3H1I - chains E and P of the 20 polymer chains in the assembly; structure by X-ray diffraction, 3.53 A resolution.

== Chain E ==
Name: Cytochrome b-c1 complex subunit Rieske, mitochondrial
Organism: Gallus gallus
Notes: EC 1.10.2.2; fragment: sequence database residues 77-272
Reference sequence: Q5ZLR5 (UCRI_CHICK); residues 1-196 here correspond to UniProt positions 77-272 (UniProt number = residue number + 76)
Sequence (196 residues; row label = number of the first residue in the row):
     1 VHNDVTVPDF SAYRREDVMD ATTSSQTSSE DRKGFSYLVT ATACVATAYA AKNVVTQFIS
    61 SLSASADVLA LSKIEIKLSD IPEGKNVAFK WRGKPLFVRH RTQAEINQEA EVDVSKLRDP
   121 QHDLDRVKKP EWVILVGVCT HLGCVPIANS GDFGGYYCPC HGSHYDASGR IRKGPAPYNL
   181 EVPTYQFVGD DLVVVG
Cystine bridges: C144-C160
Metal / ion sites: 2Fe-2S cluster Fe: C139, H141, C158, H161
Small-molecule neighbours:
  - 2Fe-2S cluster (FES): C139, H141, L142, G143, C144, C158, C160, H161, G162, S163, P175
  - diundecyl phosphatidyl choline (PLC): Y49, A50, N53, V54, Q57, F58
Curated features (UniProtKB/Swiss-Prot):
  - binding site ([2Fe-2S] cluster): C139, H141, L142, C158, H161, S163

== Chain P ==
Name: Cytochrome b
Organism: Gallus gallus
Notes: EC 1.10.2.2
Reference sequence: P18946 (CYB_CHICK); residues 1-380 here = UniProt positions 1-380
Sequence (380 residues; each row starts with the number of its first residue):
     1 MAPNIRKSHP LLKMINNSLI DLPAPSNISA WWNFGSLLAV CLMTQILTGL LLAMHYTADT
    61 SLAFSSVAHT CRNVQYGWLI RNLHANGASF FFICIFLHIG RGLYYGSYLY KETWNTGVIL
   121 LLTLMATAFV GYVLPWGQMS FWGATVITNL FSAIPYIGHT LVEWAWGGFS VDNPTLTRFF
   181 ALHFLLPFAI AGITIIHLTF LHESGSNNPL GISSDSDKIP FHPYYSFKDI LGLTLMLTPF
   241 LTLALFSPNL LGDPENFTPA NPLVTPPHIK PEWYFLFAYA ILRSIPNKLG GVLALAASVL
   301 ILFLIPFLHK SKQRTMTFRP LSQTLFWLLV ANLLILTWIG SQPVEHPFII IGQMASLSYF
   361 TILLILFPTI GTLENKMLNY
Disordered / not traced: 1
Metal / ion sites: heme Fe site 1: H84, H183; heme Fe site 2: H98, H197
Small-molecule neighbours:
  - antimycin (ANY; 2-methyl-butyric acid 3-(3-formylamino-2-hydroxy-benzoylamino)-8-heptyl-2,6-dimethyl-4,9-dioxo-[1,5]dioxonan-7-yl ester): I15, S18, L19, L22, I28, S29, W32, N33, G35, S36, A39, L42, M43, A191, T194, I195, L198, H202, S206, F221, Y225, D229
  - heme (HEM), molecule 1: W32, N33, F34, G35, S36, L38, A39, I95, H98, I99, R101, S107, Y108, Y110, T113, W114, G117, V118, L120, L121, I190, T194, H197, L198, L201, S206, N207
  - heme (HEM), molecule 2: L42, Q45, I46, G49, L50, L52, A53, Y56, V67, R81, H84, A85, A88, L124, T127, A128, G131, Y132, L134, P135, F180, H183, F184, P187, I190, Y274
  - diundecyl phosphatidyl choline (PLC): T44, Y76, L79, L83, L237, L241
  - stigmatellin a (SMA): L122, M125, A126, F129, V130, M139, G143, V146, I147, T148, F151, A165, F179, L182, I269, K270, P271, E272, F275, A278, Y279, L282, L295
Curated features (UniProtKB/Swiss-Prot):
  - binding site (heme b): H84, H98, H183, H197
  - binding site (a ubiquinone): H202

== Chain E / chain P interface ==
Residue-residue contacts - 39 pairs, chain E then chain P:
  I59(E) - W164(P)  hydrophobic
  L62(E) - G167(P)
  L62(E) - R178(P)  hydrogen bond (backbone-side chain)
  S63(E) - E163(P)
  S63(E) - W164(P)
  S63(E) - G167(P)
  A64(E) - E163(P)
  A64(E) - G167(P)
  K94(E) - F141(P)
  K94(E) - T145(P)
  P95(E) - L263(P)  hydrophobic
  H141(E) - K288(P)
  L142(E) - T145(P)
  L142(E) - V146(P)  hydrophobic
  L142(E) - N149(P)
  L142(E) - L150(P)  hydrophobic
  G143(E) - W142(P)
  G143(E) - T145(P)
  G143(E) - N149(P)  hydrogen bond (backbone-side chain)
  C144(E) - W142(P)  hydrophobic
  C144(E) - V146(P)  hydrophobic
  C144(E) - T265(P)
  V145(E) - W142(P)  hydrophobic
  V145(E) - L263(P)
  V145(E) - T265(P)  hydrogen bond (backbone-side chain)
  I147(E) - P267(P)  hydrophobic
  Y157(E) - V344(P)
  P159(E) - P266(P)
  P159(E) - P267(P)
  P159(E) - I269(P)
  C160(E) - T265(P)
  C160(E) - I269(P)  hydrophobic
  C160(E) - Y279(P)  hydrogen bond (backbone-side chain)
  H161(E) - V146(P)
  H161(E) - Y279(P)
  G174(E) - P286(P)
  P175(E) - P286(P)
  P175(E) - N287(P)
  P175(E) - K288(P)  hydrogen bond (backbone-backbone)
Interface residues without a listed pair, chain E (25 interface residues in all): S65, K90, G93, R118, T140, G162, P177
Interface residues without a listed pair, chain P (26 interface residues in all): S152, S170, P262, L282, R283, I285

== Overview ==
Chain E and chain P form an interface of 25 and 26 residues respectively, with 5 hydrogen bonds. Polar
contacts include L62(E)-R178(P), G143(E)-N149(P) and V145(E)-T265(P). Ligands of chain E: 2Fe-2S cluster and
diundecyl phosphatidyl choline.
Here chain E is Cytochrome b-c1 complex subunit Rieske, mitochondrial and chain P is Cytochrome b, both from
Gallus gallus. Entry 3H1I (Stigmatellin and antimycin bound cytochrome bc1 complex from chicken) was
determined by X-ray diffraction (same publication as 3H1H and 3H1J).
